Entry 4UUK (electron microscopy, 12.50 A resolution (very low resolution: no residue pairs are listed; an interface is given only as per-side residue counts)); this record covers chains D and E of the 12 polymer chains in the assembly.

== Chain D ==
Molecule: Dynamin-1
Organism: Homo sapiens
Notes: EC 3.6.5.5
Reference sequence: Q05193 (DYN1_HUMAN); residues 1-864 here = UniProt positions 1-864
Amino-acid sequence (864 residues; numbered 1 to 864; the number before each row is that of its first residue):
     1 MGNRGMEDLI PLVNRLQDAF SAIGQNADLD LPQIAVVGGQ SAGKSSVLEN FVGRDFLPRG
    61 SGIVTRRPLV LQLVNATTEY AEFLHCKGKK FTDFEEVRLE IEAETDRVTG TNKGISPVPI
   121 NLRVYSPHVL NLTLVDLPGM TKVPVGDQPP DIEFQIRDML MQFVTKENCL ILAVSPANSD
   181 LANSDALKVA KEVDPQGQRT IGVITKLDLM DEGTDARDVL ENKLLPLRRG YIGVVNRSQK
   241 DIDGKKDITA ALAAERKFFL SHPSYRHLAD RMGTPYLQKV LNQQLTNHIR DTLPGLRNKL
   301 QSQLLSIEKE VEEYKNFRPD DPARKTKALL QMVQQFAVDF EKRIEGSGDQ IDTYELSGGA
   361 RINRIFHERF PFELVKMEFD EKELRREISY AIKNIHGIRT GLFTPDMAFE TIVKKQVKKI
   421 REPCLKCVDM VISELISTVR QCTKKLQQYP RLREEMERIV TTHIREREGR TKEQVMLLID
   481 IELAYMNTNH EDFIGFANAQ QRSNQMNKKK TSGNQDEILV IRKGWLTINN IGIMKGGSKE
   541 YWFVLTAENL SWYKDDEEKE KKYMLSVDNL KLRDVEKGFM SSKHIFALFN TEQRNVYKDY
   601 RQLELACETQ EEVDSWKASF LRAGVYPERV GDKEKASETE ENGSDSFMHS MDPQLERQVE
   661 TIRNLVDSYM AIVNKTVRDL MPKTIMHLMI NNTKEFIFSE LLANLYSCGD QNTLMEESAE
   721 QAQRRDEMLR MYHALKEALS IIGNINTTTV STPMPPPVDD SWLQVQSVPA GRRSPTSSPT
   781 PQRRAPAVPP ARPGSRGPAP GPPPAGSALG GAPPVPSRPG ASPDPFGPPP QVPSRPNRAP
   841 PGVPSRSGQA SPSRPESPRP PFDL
Disordered / not traced: 1-5, 320-725, 749-864
Differences from the reference sequence: variant Asn744 (Asp in Q05193)
UniProt features mapped onto this chain:
  - region: Gly38 to Ser45 (G1 motif), Val64 to Arg66 (G2 motif), Asp136 to Gly139 (G3 motif), Thr205 to Asp208 (G4 motif), Val235 to Ser238 (G5 motif)
  - binding site (GDP): Ser41, Gly43, Lys44, Ser45, Ser46, Arg59, Gly60, Lys206, Asp208, Asp211, Asn236, Arg237, Gln239
  - modified residue: Tyr80 (Phosphotyrosine), Tyr125 (3'-nitrotyrosine), Ser306 (Phosphoserine), Ser347 (Phosphoserine), Tyr354 (Phosphotyrosine), Ser512 (Phosphoserine), Ser774 (Phosphoserine), Ser778 (Phosphoserine), Arg796 (Omega-N-methylarginine), Ser822 (Phosphoserine), Ser851 (Phosphoserine), Ser857 (Phosphoserine)
  - natural variant: Gln33 to Leu864 (deletion: In DEE31B), Ala177 (A177P: In DEE31A), Lys206 (K206N: In DEE31A), Arg237 (R237W: In DEE31A), Gln284 to Leu864 (deletion: In DEE31B), Gly359 (G359A: In DEE31A), Asn744 (D744N: this construct carries the variant)
  - mutagenesis: Gln40 (Q40E: Impairs assembly-stimulated GTPase activity. Does not affect basal GTPase activity. Does not affect membrane binding. Does not affect self-assembly. Completely inhibits receptor internalization), Ser41 (S41A: Impairs assembly-stimulated GTPase activity. Does not affect basal GTPase activity. Does not affect membrane binding. Does not affect self-assembly), Lys44 (K44A: Inhibits receptor-mediated endocytosis. Significantly decreases endocytosis. Impairs receptor-mediated endocytosis. Impairs receptor-mediated endocytosis; when associated with 591-K--T-602 ...), Asp180 (D180A: Inhibits assembly-stimulated GTPase activity. Significantly increases basal GTPase activity Does not affect membrane binding. Does not affect self-assembly), Arg290 (R290A: Does not significantly affect receptor-mediated endocytosis; when associated with A-291 and A-292), Asp291 (D291A: Does not significantly affect receptor-mediated endocytosis; when associated with A-290 and A-292), Thr292 (T292A: Does not significantly affect receptor-mediated endocytosis; when associated with A-290 and A-291; T292A: Substantially reduces receptor-mediated endocytosis ...), Leu293 (L293A: Substantially reduces receptor-mediated endocytosis; whena ssociated with A-292 and A-294), Pro294 (P294A: Does not significantly affect receptor-mediated endocytosis. Substantially reduces receptor-mediated endocytosis; whena ssociated with A-292 and A-293), Leu330 (L330R: Significantly decreases receptor-mediated endocytosis; when associated with R-334 and R-702), Gln334 (Q334R: Significantly decreases receptor-mediated endocytosis; when associated with R-330 and R-702), Asp406 (D406R: Significantly decreases receptor-mediated endocytosis; when associated with R-407 and W-488), 6 further mutagenesis entries in UniProt
What the authors report for this chain:
  - catalytic residues: Lys44 (citing earlier work)
  - mutagenesis - K44A: abolished catalytic activity

== Chain E ==
Molecule: Dynamin-1
Organism: Homo sapiens
Notes: EC 3.6.5.5
Reference sequence: Q05193 (DYN1_HUMAN); residues 1-864 here = UniProt positions 1-864
Amino-acid sequence (864 residues; row label = number of the first residue in the row):
     1 MGNRGMEDLI PLVNRLQDAF SAIGQNADLD LPQIAVVGGQ SAGKSSVLEN FVGRDFLPRG
    61 SGIVTRRPLV LQLVNATTEY AEFLHCKGKK FTDFEEVRLE IEAETDRVTG TNKGISPVPI
   121 NLRVYSPHVL NLTLVDLPGM TKVPVGDQPP DIEFQIRDML MQFVTKENCL ILAVSPANSD
   181 LANSDALKVA KEVDPQGQRT IGVITKLDLM DEGTDARDVL ENKLLPLRRG YIGVVNRSQK
   241 DIDGKKDITA ALAAERKFFL SHPSYRHLAD RMGTPYLQKV LNQQLTNHIR DTLPGLRNKL
   301 QSQLLSIEKE VEEYKNFRPD DPARKTKALL QMVQQFAVDF EKRIEGSGDQ IDTYELSGGA
   361 RINRIFHERF PFELVKMEFD EKELRREISY AIKNIHGIRT GLFTPDMAFE TIVKKQVKKI
   421 REPCLKCVDM VISELISTVR QCTKKLQQYP RLREEMERIV TTHIREREGR TKEQVMLLID
   481 IELAYMNTNH EDFIGFANAQ QRSNQMNKKK TSGNQDEILV IRKGWLTINN IGIMKGGSKE
   541 YWFVLTAENL SWYKDDEEKE KKYMLSVDNL KLRDVEKGFM SSKHIFALFN TEQRNVYKDY
   601 RQLELACETQ EEVDSWKASF LRAGVYPERV GDKEKASETE ENGSDSFMHS MDPQLERQVE
   661 TIRNLVDSYM AIVNKTVRDL MPKTIMHLMI NNTKEFIFSE LLANLYSCGD QNTLMEESAE
   721 QAQRRDEMLR MYHALKEALS IIGDINTTTV STPMPPPVDD SWLQVQSVPA GRRSPTSSPT
   781 PQRRAPAVPP ARPGSRGPAP GPPPAGSALG GAPPVPSRPG ASPDPFGPPP QVPSRPNRAP
   841 PGVPSRSGQA SPSRPESPRP PFDL
Disordered / not traced: 1-324, 347-356, 394-404, 446-447, 497-627, 632-652, 708-864
UniProt features mapped onto this chain:
  - region: Gly38 to Ser45 (G1 motif), Val64 to Arg66 (G2 motif), Asp136 to Gly139 (G3 motif), Thr205 to Asp208 (G4 motif), Val235 to Ser238 (G5 motif)
  - binding site (GDP): Ser41, Gly43, Lys44, Ser45, Ser46, Arg59, Gly60, Lys206, Asp208, Asp211, Asn236, Arg237, Gln239
  - modified residue: Tyr80 (Phosphotyrosine), Tyr125 (3'-nitrotyrosine), Ser306 (Phosphoserine), Ser347 (Phosphoserine), Tyr354 (Phosphotyrosine), Ser512 (Phosphoserine), Ser774 (Phosphoserine), Ser778 (Phosphoserine), Arg796 (Omega-N-methylarginine), Ser822 (Phosphoserine), Ser851 (Phosphoserine), Ser857 (Phosphoserine)
  - natural variant: Gln33 to Leu864 (deletion: In DEE31B), Ala177 (A177P: In DEE31A), Lys206 (K206N: In DEE31A), Arg237 (R237W: In DEE31A), Gln284 to Leu864 (deletion: In DEE31B), Gly359 (G359A: In DEE31A)
  - mutagenesis: Gln40 (Q40E: Impairs assembly-stimulated GTPase activity. Does not affect basal GTPase activity. Does not affect membrane binding. Does not affect self-assembly. Completely inhibits receptor internalization), Ser41 (S41A: Impairs assembly-stimulated GTPase activity. Does not affect basal GTPase activity. Does not affect membrane binding. Does not affect self-assembly), Lys44 (K44A: Inhibits receptor-mediated endocytosis. Significantly decreases endocytosis. Impairs receptor-mediated endocytosis. Impairs receptor-mediated endocytosis; when associated with 591-K--T-602 ...), Asp180 (D180A: Inhibits assembly-stimulated GTPase activity. Significantly increases basal GTPase activity Does not affect membrane binding. Does not affect self-assembly), Arg290 (R290A: Does not significantly affect receptor-mediated endocytosis; when associated with A-291 and A-292), Asp291 (D291A: Does not significantly affect receptor-mediated endocytosis; when associated with A-290 and A-292), Thr292 (T292A: Does not significantly affect receptor-mediated endocytosis; when associated with A-290 and A-291; T292A: Substantially reduces receptor-mediated endocytosis ...), Leu293 (L293A: Substantially reduces receptor-mediated endocytosis; whena ssociated with A-292 and A-294), Pro294 (P294A: Does not significantly affect receptor-mediated endocytosis. Substantially reduces receptor-mediated endocytosis; whena ssociated with A-292 and A-293), Leu330 (L330R: Significantly decreases receptor-mediated endocytosis; when associated with R-334 and R-702), Gln334 (Q334R: Significantly decreases receptor-mediated endocytosis; when associated with R-330 and R-702), Asp406 (D406R: Significantly decreases receptor-mediated endocytosis; when associated with R-407 and W-488), 6 further mutagenesis entries in UniProt

== Interface between chain D and chain E ==
At this resolution (12 A) residue pairs are not listed: 9 residues of chain D and 16 of chain E lie at the interface.

== Summary ==
9 residues of chain D and 16 residues of chain E are in contact. From UniProt: 13 GDP-binding residues and 29
mutagenesis sites on chain D; 13 GDP-binding residues and 29 mutagenesis sites on chain E. The paper reports
the catalytic residue Lys44(D); K44A of chain D abolishes catalytic activity.
Here chain D is Dynamin-1 and chain E is Dynamin-1, both from Homo sapiens. Entry 4UUK (Human dynamin 1 K44A
superconstricted polymer stabilized with GTP strand 2) was determined by electron microscopy (same publication
as 4UUD).
